PDB entry 9B8G | X-ray diffraction, 2.66 A resolution | chains A and B

Chain A:
Molecule: 2C9 Fab heavy chain
Organism: Homo sapiens
Notes: antibody fragment or engineered binder
Sequence (230 residues; each row starts with the number of its first residue; numbers below 1 keep their minus sign (Gly-3 is residue -3)):
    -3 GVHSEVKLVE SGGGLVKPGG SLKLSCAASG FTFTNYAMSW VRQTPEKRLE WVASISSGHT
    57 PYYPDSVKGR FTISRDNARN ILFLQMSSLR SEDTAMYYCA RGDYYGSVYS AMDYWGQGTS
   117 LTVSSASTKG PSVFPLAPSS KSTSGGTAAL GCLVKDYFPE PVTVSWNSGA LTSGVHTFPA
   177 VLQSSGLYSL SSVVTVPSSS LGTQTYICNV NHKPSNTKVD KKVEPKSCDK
Disordered / not traced: -3 to 0, 136-137, 223-226
Cystine bridges: Cys22-Cys95, Cys148-Cys204

Chain B:
Molecule: 2C9 Fab light chain
Organism: Homo sapiens
Notes: antibody fragment or engineered binder
Sequence (218 residues; row label = number of the first residue in the row; numbers below 1 keep their minus sign (Gly-3 is residue -3)):
    -3 GVHSEIRMTQ SPSSMYASLG ERVTVTCKAS QDINSYLSWL QQKPGKSPKT LIYRANRLFD
    57 GVPSRFSGSG SGQDYSLTIS SLEYEDMGIF YCLQYDEFPF TFGSGTKLEL KRTVAAPSVF
   117 IFPPSDEQLK SGTASVVCLL NNFYPREAKV QWKVDNALQS GNSQESVTEQ DSKDSTYSLS
   177 STLTLSKADY EKHKVYACEV THQGLSSPVT KSFNRGEC
Disordered / not traced: -3 to 0, 213-214
Cystine bridges: Cys23-Cys88, Cys134-Cys194

How chain A and chain B interact:
Contacting residue pairs - 70 pairs, chain A then chain B:
  Val37(A) - Phe98(B)  hydrophobic
  Gln39(A) - Gln38(B)  hydrogen bond
  Gln39(A) - Tyr87(B)  hydrogen bond
  Lys43(A) - Tyr87(B)  hydrogen bond (backbone-side chain)
  Leu45(A) - Tyr87(B)  hydrophobic
  Leu45(A) - Phe98(B)  hydrophobic
  Trp47(A) - Phe94(B)  hydrophobic
  Trp47(A) - Pro95(B)  hydrophobic
  Trp47(A) - Phe96(B)
  Tyr58(A) - Phe94(B)  hydrophobic
  Tyr94(A) - Gln38(B)  hydrogen bond
  Tyr94(A) - Lys42(B)
  Tyr94(A) - Ser43(B)
  Val104(A) - Phe94(B)  hydrophobic
  Val104(A) - Phe96(B)
  Tyr105(A) - Tyr91(B)
  Tyr105(A) - Asp92(B)
  Tyr105(A) - Phe94(B)
  Tyr105(A) - Phe96(B)  hydrophobic
  Ser106(A) - Tyr91(B)
  Ala107(A) - Ser34(B)
  Ala107(A) - Tyr49(B)  hydrophobic
  Ala107(A) - Tyr91(B)
  Met108(A) - Thr46(B)  hydrogen bond (backbone-side chain)
  Met108(A) - Leu89(B)  hydrophobic
  Met108(A) - Phe96(B)  hydrophobic
  Met108(A) - Phe98(B)  hydrophobic
  Asp109(A) - Thr46(B)  hydrogen bond (backbone-side chain)
  Asp109(A) - Phe55(B)
  Tyr110(A) - Phe55(B)
  Trp111(A) - Leu36(B)  hydrophobic
  Trp111(A) - Pro44(B)  hydrophobic
  Trp111(A) - Phe98(B)  hydrophobic
  Gly112(A) - Ser43(B)  hydrogen bond (backbone-side chain)
  Gln113(A) - Ser43(B)
  Val129(A) - Glu123(B)
  Phe130(A) - Ser121(B)
  Phe130(A) - Glu123(B)
  Phe130(A) - Gln124(B)
  Pro131(A) - Ser121(B)
  Leu132(A) - Phe118(B)
  Leu132(A) - Val133(B)  hydrophobic
  Ala133(A) - Phe118(B)
  Thr143(A) - Phe116(B)
  Ala145(A) - Phe116(B)  hydrophobic
  Ala145(A) - Phe118(B)
  Ala145(A) - Leu135(B)  hydrophobic
  Leu149(A) - Ser131(B)
  Lys151(A) - Gln124(B)
  Lys151(A) - Ser131(B)
  His172(A) - Asn137(B)  hydrogen bond
  His172(A) - Asn138(B)
  His172(A) - Asp167(B)  salt bridge
  His172(A) - Ser174(B)  hydrogen bond
  Phe174(A) - Leu135(B)  hydrophobic
  Phe174(A) - Ser162(B)
  Phe174(A) - Thr164(B)
  Phe174(A) - Ser174(B)
  Phe174(A) - Leu175(B)
  Phe174(A) - Ser176(B)
  Pro175(A) - Ser162(B)  hydrogen bond (backbone-side chain)
  Pro175(A) - Val163(B)
  Val177(A) - Gln160(B)
  Val177(A) - Glu161(B)
  Val177(A) - Ser162(B)
  Leu178(A) - Gln160(B)
  Gln179(A) - Gln160(B)
  Val189(A) - Leu135(B)  hydrophobic
  Thr191(A) - Asn137(B)
  Lys217(A) - Glu123(B)  salt bridge
Other interface residues (no listed pair), chain A (44 interface residues in all): Arg44, Glu46, Ser50, Pro60, Asp99, Ala144, Leu146, Gly170, Ser187
Other interface residues (no listed pair), chain B (40 interface residues in all): Asp56, Glu93, Ser100, Lys169

Summary:
Chain A and chain B form an interface of 44 and 40 residues respectively, with 10 hydrogen bonds and 2 salt
bridges. Among the polar pairs are His172(A)-Asp167(B), Lys217(A)-Glu123(B) and Gln39(A)-Gln38(B).
Here chain A is 2C9 Fab heavy chain and chain B is 2C9 Fab light chain, both from Homo sapiens. Entry 9B8G
(2C9 Fab antibody fragment against the E protein of the Yellow Fever virus) was determined by X-ray
diffraction together with 9B6U, 9B6V, 9B6W, 9B6X and 9B6Y from the same study.
